PDB entry 6ETI | electron microscopy, 3.10 A resolution | chains A and D of the 6 polymer chains in the assembly

Chain A:
Protein: ATP-binding cassette sub-family G member 2
Source organism: Homo sapiens
Reference sequence: Q9UNQ0 (ABCG2_HUMAN); numbering as in UniProt (aligned over 1-655)
Sequence (655 residues; row label = number of the first residue in the row):
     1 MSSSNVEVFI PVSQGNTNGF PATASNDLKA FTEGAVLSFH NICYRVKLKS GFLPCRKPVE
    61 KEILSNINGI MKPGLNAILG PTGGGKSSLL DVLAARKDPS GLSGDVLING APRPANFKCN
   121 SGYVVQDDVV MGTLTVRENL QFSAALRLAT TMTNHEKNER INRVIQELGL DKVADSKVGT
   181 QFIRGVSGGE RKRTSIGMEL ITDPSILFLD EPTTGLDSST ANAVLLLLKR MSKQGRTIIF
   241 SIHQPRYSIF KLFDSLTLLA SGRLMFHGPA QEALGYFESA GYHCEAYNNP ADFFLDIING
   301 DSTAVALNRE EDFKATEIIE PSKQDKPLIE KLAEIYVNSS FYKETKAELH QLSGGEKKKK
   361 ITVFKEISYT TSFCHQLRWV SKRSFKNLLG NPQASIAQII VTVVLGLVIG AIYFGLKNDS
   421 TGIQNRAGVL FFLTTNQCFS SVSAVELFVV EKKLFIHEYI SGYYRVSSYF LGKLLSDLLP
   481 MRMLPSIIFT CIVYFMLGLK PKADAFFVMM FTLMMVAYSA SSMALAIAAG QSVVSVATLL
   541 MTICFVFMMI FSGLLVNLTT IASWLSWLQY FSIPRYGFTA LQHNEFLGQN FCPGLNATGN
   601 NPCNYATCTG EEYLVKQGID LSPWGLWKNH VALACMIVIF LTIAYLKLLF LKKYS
Disordered / not traced: 1-34, 47-60, 302-327, 355-368, 655
Disulfides: C592-C608
Covalent attachments: N-acetylglucosamine (NAG) linked to N596
Small-molecule neighbours:
  - BWQ (tert-butyl 3-[(2S,5S,8S)-14-cyclopentyloxy-2-(2-methylpropyl)-4,7-bis(oxidanylidene)-3,6,17-triazatetracyclo[8.7.0.03,8.011,16]heptadeca-1(10),11,13,15-tetraen-5-yl]propanoate), molecule 1: A397, Q398, V401, L405, F431, F432, T435, N436, F439, S440, M549
  - BWQ, molecule 2: L539, T542, I543, V546, M549, L555
Curated features (UniProtKB/Swiss-Prot):
  - binding site (ATP): G80 to S87, R184 to E190, E211, H243
  - site (Not glycosylated): N418, N557
  - modified residue: T362 (Phosphothreonine)
  - glycosylation: N596 (N-linked (GlcNAc...) asparagine)
  - natural variant: V12 (V12M: Found in Jr(a-) blood group phenotype), Q141 (Q141K: Associated with high serum levels of uric acid and increased risk of gout), R147 (R147W: Loss of protein expression), T153 (T153M: Decreased protein abundance), K360 (deletion: No effect on protein abundance), F373 (F373C: Decreased protein abundance), T421 (T421A: No effect on protein abundance), T434 (T434M: No effect on protein abundance), S476 (S476P: No effect on protein abundance), S572 (S572R: Decreased protein abundance), D620 (D620N: No effect on protein abundance)
  - mutagenesis: M71 (M71V: Decreased protein abundance. No effect on substrate transmembrane transport), K86 (K86M: Decreased protein abundance. Decreased localization to the plasma membrane and retained intracellularly. Loss of ATPase-coupled transmembrane transporter activity), E211 (E211Q: Decreased estrone-3 sulfate ATPase-coupled transmembrane transporter activity. Decreased substrate-induced ATP hydrolysis ...), T362 (T362A: Loss of phosphorylation by PIM1. Decreased localization to the plasma membrane. Decreased homooligomerization. Loss of function in resistance to drug treatment ...), R383 (R383C: Loss of protein expression), N418 (N418Q: No effect), T435 (T435A: No effect on stability. Increased estrone-3 sulfate ATPase-coupled transmembrane transporter activity. Increased substrate-induced ATP hydrolysis. Increased substrate transport ...), N436 (N436A: No effect on stability. Decreased estrone-3 sulfate ATPase-coupled transmembrane transporter activity. Decreased substrate-induced ATP hydrolysis. Decreased substrate transport), F439 (F439A: No effect on stability. Decreased estrone-3 sulfate ATPase-coupled transmembrane transporter activity. Decreased substrate-induced ATP hydrolysis. Decreased substrate transport), R482 (R482D: Decreases ATPase activity; R482G/N/S/T: Increases ATPase activity; R482K/I/M/Y: No change in ATPase activity; R482T/Y: Decreases transport activity), V546 (V546A: No effect on stability. No effect on estrone-3 sulfate ATPase-coupled transmembrane transporter activity. No effect on substrate-induced ATP hydrolysis. No effect on substrate transport ...), M549 (M549A: No effect on stability. No effect on estrone-3 sulfate ATPase-coupled transmembrane transporter activity. No effect on substrate-induced ATP hydrolysis. No effect on substrate transport), 7 further mutagenesis entries in UniProt
What the authors report for this chain:
  - binding site for BWQ: A397, V401, L405, F431, F432, T435, N436, F439, S440, L539, T542, I543, V546, F547, M549, L555
  - contacts within the chain: Q141-N158
  - disease-associated variants - Q141K: decreased expression (citing earlier work)
  - self-association interface (contacts with another copy of this molecule); pairs are residue here / residue on that copy: C603-C603 (disulfide)
  - post-translational modification sites: N596

Chain D:
Protein: 5D3(Fab) heavy chain variable domain
Source organism: Mus musculus
Notes: antibody fragment or engineered binder
Sequence (221 residues; row label = number of the first residue in the row):
     1 QVQLQESGPG LVKPSQSLSL TCTVTGFSIT SDYAWNWIRQ FPGKKLEWMG YINFDGGTTY
    61 NPSLRGRISI TRDTSKNQFF LQLRSVTPED TATYYCATFY GAKGTLDYWG QGTSVTVSSA
   121 KTTPPSVYPL APVCGDTSGS SVTLGCLVKG YFPEPVTLTW NSGSLSSGVH TFPAVLQSDL
   181 YTLSSSVTVT SSTWPSQSIT CNVAHPASST KVDKKIEPRG P
Disordered / not traced: 1, 120-221
Disulfides: C22-C96

Interface between chain A and chain D:
Contacting residue pairs (16):
  N590(A) - D55(D)
  P593(A) - Y51(D)
  P593(A) - N53(D)
  P593(A) - F99(D)
  P593(A) - G101(D)
  G594(A) - D32(D)
  G594(A) - Y33(D)
  G594(A) - A34(D)
  G594(A) - N53(D)
  G594(A) - Y100(D)
  G594(A) - G101(D)
  L595(A) - D32(D)
  L595(A) - F54(D)
  N596(A) - S31(D)  hydrogen bond (side chain-backbone)
  N596(A) - D32(D)  hydrogen bond (backbone-side chain)
  N596(A) - F54(D)
Also at the interface, not in a pair above, chain A (6 interface residues in all): C592
Also at the interface, not in a pair above, chain D (12 interface residues in all): A102

In short:
6 residues of chain A and 12 residues of chain D are in contact; the contacts include 2 hydrogen bonds. Among
the polar pairs are N596(A)-S31(D) and N596(A)-D32(D). Ligands of chain A: compound BWQ. The paper reports a
binding site for BWQ at A397(A), V401(A) and L405(A) among others; Q141K of chain A reduces expression.
Chain A is ATP-binding cassette sub-family G member 2 (Homo sapiens) and chain D is 5D3(Fab) heavy chain
variable domain (Mus musculus); the structure, Structure of inhibitor-bound ABCG2, was determined by electron
microscopy (same publication as 6HIJ, 6FEQ and 6FFC).
